Entry 8EZA (electron microscopy, 4.39 A resolution (low resolution: residue-level contacts below are approximate; hydrogen-bond / salt-bridge calls are withheld)); this record covers chains L and M of the 22 polymer chains in the assembly.

# Chain L
Molecule: DNA-dependent protein kinase catalytic subunit
Organism: Homo sapiens
UniProt: P78527 (PRKDC_HUMAN); residues 1-4128 here = UniProt positions 1-4128
Sequence (4128 residues; each row starts with the number of its first residue):
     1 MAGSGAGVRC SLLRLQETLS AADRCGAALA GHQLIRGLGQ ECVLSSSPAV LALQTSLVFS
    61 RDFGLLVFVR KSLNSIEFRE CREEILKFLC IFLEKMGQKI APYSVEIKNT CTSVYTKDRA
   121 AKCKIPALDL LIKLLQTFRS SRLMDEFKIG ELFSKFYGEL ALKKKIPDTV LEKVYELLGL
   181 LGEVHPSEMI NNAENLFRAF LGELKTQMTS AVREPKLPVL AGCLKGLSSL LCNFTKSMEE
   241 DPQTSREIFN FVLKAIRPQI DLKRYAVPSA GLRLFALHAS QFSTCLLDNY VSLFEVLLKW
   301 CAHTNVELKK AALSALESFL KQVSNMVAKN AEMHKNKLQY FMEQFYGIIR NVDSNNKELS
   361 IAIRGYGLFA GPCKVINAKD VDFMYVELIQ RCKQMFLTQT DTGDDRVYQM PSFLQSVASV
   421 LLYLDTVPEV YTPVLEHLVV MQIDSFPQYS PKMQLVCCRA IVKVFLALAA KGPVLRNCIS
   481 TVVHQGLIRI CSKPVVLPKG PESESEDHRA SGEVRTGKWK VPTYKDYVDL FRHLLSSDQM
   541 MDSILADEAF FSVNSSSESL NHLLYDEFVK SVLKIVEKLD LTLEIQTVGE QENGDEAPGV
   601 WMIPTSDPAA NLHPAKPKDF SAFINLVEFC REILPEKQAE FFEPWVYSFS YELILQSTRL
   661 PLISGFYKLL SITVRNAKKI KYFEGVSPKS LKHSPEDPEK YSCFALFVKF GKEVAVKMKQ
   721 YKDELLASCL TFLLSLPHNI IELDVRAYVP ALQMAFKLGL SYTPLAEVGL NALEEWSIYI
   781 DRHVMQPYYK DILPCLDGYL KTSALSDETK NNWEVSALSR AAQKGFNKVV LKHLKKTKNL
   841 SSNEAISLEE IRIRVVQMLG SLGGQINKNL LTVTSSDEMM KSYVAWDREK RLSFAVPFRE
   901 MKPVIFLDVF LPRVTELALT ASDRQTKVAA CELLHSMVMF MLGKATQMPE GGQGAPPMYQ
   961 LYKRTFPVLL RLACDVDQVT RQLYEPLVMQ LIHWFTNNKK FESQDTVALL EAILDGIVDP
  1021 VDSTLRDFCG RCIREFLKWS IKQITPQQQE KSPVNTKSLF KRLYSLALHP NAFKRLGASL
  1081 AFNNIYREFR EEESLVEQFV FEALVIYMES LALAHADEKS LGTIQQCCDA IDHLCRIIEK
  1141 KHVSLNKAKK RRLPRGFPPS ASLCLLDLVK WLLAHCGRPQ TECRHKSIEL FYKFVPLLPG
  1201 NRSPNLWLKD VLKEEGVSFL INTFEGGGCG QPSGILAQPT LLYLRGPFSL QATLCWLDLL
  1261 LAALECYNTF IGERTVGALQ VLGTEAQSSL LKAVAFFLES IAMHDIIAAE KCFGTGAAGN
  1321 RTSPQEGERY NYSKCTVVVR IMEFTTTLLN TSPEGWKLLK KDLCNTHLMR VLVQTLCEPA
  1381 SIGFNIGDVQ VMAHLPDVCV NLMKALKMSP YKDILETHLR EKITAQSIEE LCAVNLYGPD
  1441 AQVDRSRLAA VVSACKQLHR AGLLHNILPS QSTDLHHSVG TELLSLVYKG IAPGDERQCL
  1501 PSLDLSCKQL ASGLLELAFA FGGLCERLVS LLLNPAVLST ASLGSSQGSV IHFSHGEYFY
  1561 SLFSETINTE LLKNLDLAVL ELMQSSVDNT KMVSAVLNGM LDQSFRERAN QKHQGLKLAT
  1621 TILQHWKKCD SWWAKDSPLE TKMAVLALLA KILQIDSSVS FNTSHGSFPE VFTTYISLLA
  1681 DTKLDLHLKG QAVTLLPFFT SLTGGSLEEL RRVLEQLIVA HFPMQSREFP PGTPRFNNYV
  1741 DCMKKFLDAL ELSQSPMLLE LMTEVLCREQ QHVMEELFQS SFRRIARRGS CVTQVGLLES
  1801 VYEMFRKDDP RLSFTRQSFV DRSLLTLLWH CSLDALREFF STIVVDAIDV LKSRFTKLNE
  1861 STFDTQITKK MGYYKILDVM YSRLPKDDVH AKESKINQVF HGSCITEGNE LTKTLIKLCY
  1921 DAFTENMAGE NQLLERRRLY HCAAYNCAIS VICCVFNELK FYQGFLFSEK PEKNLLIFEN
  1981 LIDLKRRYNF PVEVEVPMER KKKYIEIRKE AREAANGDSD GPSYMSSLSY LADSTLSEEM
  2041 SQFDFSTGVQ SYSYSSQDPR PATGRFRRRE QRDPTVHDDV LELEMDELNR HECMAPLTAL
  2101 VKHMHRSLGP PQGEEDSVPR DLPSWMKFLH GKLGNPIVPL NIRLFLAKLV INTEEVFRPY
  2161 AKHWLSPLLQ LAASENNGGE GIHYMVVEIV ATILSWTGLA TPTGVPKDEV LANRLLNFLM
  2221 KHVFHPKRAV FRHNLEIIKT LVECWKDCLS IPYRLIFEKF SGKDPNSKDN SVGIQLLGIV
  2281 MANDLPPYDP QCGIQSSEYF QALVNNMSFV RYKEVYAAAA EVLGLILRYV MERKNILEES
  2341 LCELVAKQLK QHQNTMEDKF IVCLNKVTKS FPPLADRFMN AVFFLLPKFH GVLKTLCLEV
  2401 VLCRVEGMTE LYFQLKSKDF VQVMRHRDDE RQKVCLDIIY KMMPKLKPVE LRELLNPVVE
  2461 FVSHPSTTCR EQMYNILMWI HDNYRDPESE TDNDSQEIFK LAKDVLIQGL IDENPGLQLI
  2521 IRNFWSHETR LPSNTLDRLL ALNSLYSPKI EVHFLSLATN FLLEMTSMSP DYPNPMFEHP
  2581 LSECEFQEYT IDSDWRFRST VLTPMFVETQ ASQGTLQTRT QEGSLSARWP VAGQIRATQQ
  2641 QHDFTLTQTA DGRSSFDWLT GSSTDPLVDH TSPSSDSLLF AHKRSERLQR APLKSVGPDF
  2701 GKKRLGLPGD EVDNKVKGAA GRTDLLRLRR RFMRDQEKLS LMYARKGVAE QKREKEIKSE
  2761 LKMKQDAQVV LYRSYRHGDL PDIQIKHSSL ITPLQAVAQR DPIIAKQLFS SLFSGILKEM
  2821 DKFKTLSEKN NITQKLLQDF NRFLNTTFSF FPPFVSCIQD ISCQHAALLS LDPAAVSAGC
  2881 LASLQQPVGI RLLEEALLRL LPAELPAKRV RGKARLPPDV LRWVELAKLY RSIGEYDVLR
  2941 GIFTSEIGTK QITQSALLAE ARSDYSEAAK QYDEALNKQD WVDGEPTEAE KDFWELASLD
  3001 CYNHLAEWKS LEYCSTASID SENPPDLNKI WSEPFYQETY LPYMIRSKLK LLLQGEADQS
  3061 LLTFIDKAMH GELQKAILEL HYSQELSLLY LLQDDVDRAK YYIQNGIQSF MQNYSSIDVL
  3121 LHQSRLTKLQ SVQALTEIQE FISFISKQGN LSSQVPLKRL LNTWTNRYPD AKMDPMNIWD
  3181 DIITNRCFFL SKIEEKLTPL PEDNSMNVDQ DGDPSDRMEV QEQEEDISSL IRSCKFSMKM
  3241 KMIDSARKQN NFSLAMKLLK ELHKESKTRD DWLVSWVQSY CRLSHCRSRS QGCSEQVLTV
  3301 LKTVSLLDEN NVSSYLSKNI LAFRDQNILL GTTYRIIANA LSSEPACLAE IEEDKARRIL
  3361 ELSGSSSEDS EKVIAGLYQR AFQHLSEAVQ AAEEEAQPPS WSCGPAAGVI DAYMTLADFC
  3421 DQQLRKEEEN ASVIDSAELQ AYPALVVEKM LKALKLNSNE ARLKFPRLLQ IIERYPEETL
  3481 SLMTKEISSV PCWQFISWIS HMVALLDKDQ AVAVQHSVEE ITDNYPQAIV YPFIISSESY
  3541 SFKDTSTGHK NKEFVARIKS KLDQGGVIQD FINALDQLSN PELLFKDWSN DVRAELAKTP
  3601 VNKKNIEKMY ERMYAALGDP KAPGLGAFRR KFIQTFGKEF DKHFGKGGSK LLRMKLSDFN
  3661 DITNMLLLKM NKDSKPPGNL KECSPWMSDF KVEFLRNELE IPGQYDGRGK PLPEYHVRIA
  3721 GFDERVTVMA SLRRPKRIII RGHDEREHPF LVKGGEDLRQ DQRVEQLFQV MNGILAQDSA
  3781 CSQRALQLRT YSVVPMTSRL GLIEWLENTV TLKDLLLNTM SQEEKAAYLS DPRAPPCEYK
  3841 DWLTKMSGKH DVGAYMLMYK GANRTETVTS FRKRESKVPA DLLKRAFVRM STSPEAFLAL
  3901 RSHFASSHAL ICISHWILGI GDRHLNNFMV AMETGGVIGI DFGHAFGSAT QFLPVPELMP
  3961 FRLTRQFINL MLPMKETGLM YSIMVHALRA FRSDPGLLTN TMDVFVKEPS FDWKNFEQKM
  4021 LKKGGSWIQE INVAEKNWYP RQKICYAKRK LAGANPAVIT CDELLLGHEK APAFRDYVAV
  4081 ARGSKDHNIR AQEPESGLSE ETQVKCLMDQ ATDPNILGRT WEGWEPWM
Disordered / not traced: 1-5, 498-521, 544-556, 586-608, 687-697, 806-813, 839-843, 1244-1248, 1312-1322, 1541-1548, 1993-2084, 2109-2118, 2606-2720, 2903-2914, 3200-3226, 3396-3405, 4008-4036
Small-molecule neighbours: ATP (adenosine-5'-triphosphate): Met3729, Ser3731, Leu3732, Arg3733, Pro3735, Leu3751, Lys3753, Glu3756, Glu3804, Trp3805, Leu3806, Asn3926, Asn3927, Met3929, Ile3940, Asp3941
UniProt features mapped onto this chain:
  - region: Leu1503 to Leu1538 (Interaction with C1D), Glu2737 to Gln2765 (May split the end of the DNA molecule, with the two strands separating around the region), Val3728 to Arg3734 (G-loop), Gly3919 to Asn3927 (Catalytic loop), Gly3939 to Thr3964 (Activation loop)
  - site: Asp2020, Gly2021 (Cleavage)
  - modified residue: Lys117 (N6-acetyllysine), Ser511 (Phosphoserine), Ser687 (Phosphoserine), Lys828 (N6-acetyllysine), Ser841 (Phosphoserine), Ser893 (Phosphoserine), Ser1065 (Phosphoserine), Lys1209 (N6-acetyllysine), Lys1970 (N6-acetyllysine), Ser2056 (Phosphoserine), Lys2259 (N6-acetyllysine), Thr2535 (Phosphothreonine), Thr2609 (Phosphothreonine), Ser2612 (Phosphoserine), Thr2638 (Phosphothreonine), Thr2647 (Phosphothreonine), Ser2789 (Phosphoserine), Ser3205 (Phosphoserine), Lys3241 (N6-acetyllysine), Lys3260 (N6-acetyllysine) and 6 more in UniProt
  - natural variant: Lys263 (K263N: In a lung adenocarcinoma sample), Gly500 (G500S: In a metastatic melanoma sample), Arg1136 (R1136H: In a colorectal adenocarcinoma sample), Arg1447 (R1447M: In a lung squamous cell carcinoma sample), Ala1680 (A1680V: In a metastatic melanoma sample), Ser2810 (S2810N: In a metastatic melanoma sample), Gly2941 (G2941A: In a lung neuroendocrine carcinoma sample), Leu3062 (L3062R: In IMD26), Ala3574 (A3574V: In IMD26)
  - mutagenesis: Leu1510 (L1510P: Loss of interaction with C1D), Glu1516 to Leu1517 (Loss of interaction with C1D), Thr2609 (T2609A: Leads to radiation sensitivity and impaired DSB joining. Gives rise to reduced phosphorylation; when associated with A-2612), Ser2612 (S2612A: Reduced phosphorylation; when associated with A-2609), Thr2638 (T2638A: Alleviates phosphorylation, leaves a fully active enzyme with compromised cellular resistance to ionizing radiation without affecting DNA end joining; when associated with A-2647), Thr2647 (T2647A: Alleviates phosphorylation, leaves a fully active enzyme with compromised cellular resistance to ionizing radiation without affecting DNA end joining; when associated with A-2638)
Reported in the primary citation:
  - post-translational modification sites: Ser2023, Ser2029, Ser2041, Ser2053, Ser2056 (citing earlier work)

# Chain M
Molecule: 31-nt DNA strand
Sequence (31 nucleotides; each row starts with the number of its first residue):
     1 TCTAAGAACT CTGATGTCAG TAGATTACAC T

# How chain L and chain M interact
Contacting residue pairs (18):
  Lys87(L) - DA24(M)
  Arg213(L) - DG16(M)
  Arg264(L) - DT25(M)
  Arg264(L) - DT26(M)
  Tyr265(L) - DT26(M)
  Tyr265(L) - DA27(M)
  Asn827(L) - DA24(M)
  Arg2228(L) - DC30(M)
  Ala2229(L) - DC30(M)
  Ala2229(L) - DT31(M)
  Arg2730(L) - DT31(M)
  Phe2732(L) - DT31(M)
  Met2733(L) - DT31(M)
  Gln2736(L) - DA29(M)
  Gln2736(L) - DC30(M)
  Leu2739(L) - DT31(M)
  Tyr2743(L) - DC30(M)
  Tyr2743(L) - DT31(M)
Also at the interface, not in a pair above, chain L (19 interface residues in all): Lys164, Lys165, Lys263, Asn305, Arg2731, Ser2740
Also at the interface, not in a pair above, chain M (11 interface residues in all): DA14, DT15, DG23

# Summary
19 residues of chain L and 11 residues of chain M are in contact. Ligands of chain L: ATP. From UniProt: 7
mutagenesis sites on chain L. From the paper: modification sites Ser2023(L), Ser2029(L) and Ser2041(L) among
others.
Chain L is DNA-dependent protein kinase catalytic subunit (Homo sapiens) and chain M is a 31-nt DNA strand;
the structure, NHEJ Long-range complex with PAXX, was determined by electron microscopy, deposited together
with 8EZ9 and 8EZB.
